8G30 - chains M and O of the 12 polymer chains in the assembly; structure by electron microscopy, 3.10 A resolution.

== Chain M (and O) ==
Molecule: Neuraminidase
Source organism: Influenza A virus
Notes: chain O of this document is another copy of the same molecule, construct and numbering; everything in this record applies to it too
UniProtKB: V9SU56 (V9SU56_9INFA); residues 82-469 here = UniProt positions 82-469
Chain sequence (492 residues; each row starts with the number of its first residue; numbers below 1 keep their minus sign (Met-22 is residue -22)):
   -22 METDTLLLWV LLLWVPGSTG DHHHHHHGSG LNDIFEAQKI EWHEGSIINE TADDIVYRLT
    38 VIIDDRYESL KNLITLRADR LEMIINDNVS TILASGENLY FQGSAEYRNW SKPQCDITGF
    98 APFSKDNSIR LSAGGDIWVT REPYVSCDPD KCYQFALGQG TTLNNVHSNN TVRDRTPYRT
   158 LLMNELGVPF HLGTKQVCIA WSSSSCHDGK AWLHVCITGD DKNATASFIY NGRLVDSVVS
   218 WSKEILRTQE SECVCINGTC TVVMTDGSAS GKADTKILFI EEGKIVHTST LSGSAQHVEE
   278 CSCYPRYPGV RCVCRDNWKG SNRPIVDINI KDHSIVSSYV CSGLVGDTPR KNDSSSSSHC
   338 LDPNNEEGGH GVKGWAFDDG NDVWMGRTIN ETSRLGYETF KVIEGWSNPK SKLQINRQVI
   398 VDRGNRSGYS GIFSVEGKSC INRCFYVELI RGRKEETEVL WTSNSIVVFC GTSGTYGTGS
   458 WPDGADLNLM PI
Not modelled in the structure: -22 to 81, 245-249 (chain O: -22 to 81)
Disulfides: Cys92-Cys417, Cys124-Cys129, Cys175-Cys193, Cys183-Cys230, Cys232-Cys237, Cys278-Cys291, Cys280-Cys289, Cys318-Cys337, Cys421-Cys447
Glycans and other covalent adducts: N-acetylglucosamine (NAG) linked to Asn86, Asn146, Asn234, Asn329, Asn367; glycan linked to Asn200
Sequence notes: initiating methionine (-22); expression tag (-21 to 81)
Ion coordination: Ca2+: Asp293, Gly297, Asp324, Gly345, His347

== How chain M and chain O interact ==
Pairs across the interface (83; chain M residue first):
  Ala98(M) - Ser204(O)
  Ala98(M) - Leu211(O)  hydrophobic
  Ala98(M) - Ser214(O)
  Pro99(M) - Ile176(O)  hydrophobic
  Pro99(M) - Thr195(O)
  Pro99(M) - Thr202(O)
  Pro99(M) - Ser204(O)  hydrogen bond (backbone-side chain)
  Pro99(M) - Leu211(O)
  Phe100(M) - Cys175(O)
  Phe100(M) - Ile176(O)
  Phe100(M) - Gly209(O)
  Phe100(M) - Arg210(O)
  Phe100(M) - Leu211(O)
  Ser101(M) - Gln173(O)
  Ser101(M) - Ile176(O)
  Lys102(M) - Tyr155(O)
  Lys102(M) - Gln173(O)
  Lys102(M) - Ile176(O)
  Asp103(M) - Gln173(O)  hydrogen bond (backbone-side chain)
  Asn104(M) - Gly137(O)
  Asn104(M) - Tyr155(O)  hydrogen bond (side chain-backbone)
  Asn104(M) - Thr157(O)
  Asn104(M) - Gln173(O)  hydrogen bond
  Arg107(M) - Gln136(O)  hydrogen bond (side chain-backbone)
  Arg107(M) - Gly137(O)  hydrogen bond (side chain-backbone)
  Arg107(M) - Asn142(O)  hydrogen bond (backbone-side chain)
  Arg107(M) - His144(O)  hydrogen bond (backbone-side chain)
  Arg107(M) - Tyr155(O)
  Leu108(M) - Trp115(O)  hydrophobic
  Leu108(M) - Thr138(O)
  Leu108(M) - Thr139(O)
  Leu108(M) - Asn142(O)
  Ala110(M) - Asn142(O)
  Ala110(M) - Val143(O)  hydrophobic
  Ala110(M) - His144(O)
  Gly111(M) - Asp113(O)
  Gly111(M) - Thr139(O)  hydrogen bond (backbone-side chain)
  Gly111(M) - Asn141(O)
  Gly111(M) - Asn142(O)
  Gly112(M) - Asp113(O)
  Gly112(M) - Leu169(O)
  Asp113(M) - Leu169(O)
  Pro126(M) - Arg210(O)  hydrogen bond (backbone-side chain)
  Asp127(M) - Asn208(O)
  Asp127(M) - Arg210(O)  hydrogen bond (backbone-side chain)
  Glu162(M) - Lys172(O)  salt bridge
  Leu163(M) - Lys172(O)
  Gly164(M) - Gln173(O)  hydrogen bond (backbone-side chain)
  Val165(M) - Gly170(O)
  Val165(M) - Lys172(O)
  Pro166(M) - Leu169(O)
  Pro166(M) - Thr171(O)
  His168(M) - Gly170(O)
  Val412(M) - Arg210(O)
  Glu413(M) - Arg210(O)  hydrogen bond (backbone-side chain)
  Lys415(M) - Glu259(O)  salt bridge
  Asn419(M) - Leu211(O)
  Val444(M) - Ile176(O)  hydrophobic
  Cys447(M) - Leu211(O)  hydrophobic
  Thr449(M) - Ser214(O)  hydrogen bond
  Gly451(M) - Asp213(O)
  Gly451(M) - Ser214(O)
  Thr452(M) - Ser214(O)  hydrogen bond (backbone-side chain)
  Thr452(M) - Val215(O)  hydrogen bond (backbone-backbone)
  Thr452(M) - Val216(O)  hydrogen bond (side chain-backbone)
  Tyr453(M) - Thr202(O)
  Tyr453(M) - Val216(O)
  Gly454(M) - Asn200(O)
  Gly454(M) - Thr202(O)  hydrogen bond (backbone-side chain)
  Gly454(M) - Val216(O)
  Thr455(M) - Gly196(O)
  Thr455(M) - Asp197(O)  hydrogen bond
  Thr455(M) - Asn200(O)  hydrogen bond (backbone-backbone)
  Gly456(M) - Asp197(O)  hydrogen bond (backbone-side chain)
  Ser457(M) - Pro154(O)
  Trp458(M) - Pro154(O)
  Trp458(M) - Ile176(O)
  Trp458(M) - Thr195(O)  hydrogen bond
  Pro459(M) - Tyr155(O)
  Gly461(M) - Tyr155(O)
  Ala462(M) - His144(O)
  Asp463(M) - His144(O)  hydrogen bond (backbone-side chain)
  Leu466(M) - Val143(O)  hydrophobic
Other interface residues (no listed pair), chain M (48 interface residues in all): Ile106, Ile114, Lys128, Gly448, Ser450, Asp460, Met467
Other interface residues (no listed pair), chain O (39 interface residues in all): Val174, Ala201, Ile206, Lys261

== In short ==
48 residues of chain M face 39 of chain O across their interface; the contacts include 23 hydrogen bonds and 2
salt bridges. Polar pairs include Glu162(M)-Lys172(O), Lys415(M)-Glu259(O) and Pro99(M)-Ser204(O).
N-acetylglucosamine is covalently linked to Asn86(M), Asn146(M), Asn234(M), Asn329(M) and Asn367(M).
Chain M and chain O are both Neuraminidase (Influenza A virus); the structure, N2 neuraminidase of
A/Tanzania/205/2010 H3N2 in complex with 4 FNI19 Fab molecules, was determined by electron microscopy (same
publication as 8G3M, 8G3N, 8G3O, 8G3V and 8G40).
